PDB entry 2YNM | X-ray diffraction, 2.10 A resolution | chains A and C of the 4 polymer chains in the assembly

Chain A:
Name: Light-independent protochlorophyllide reductase iron-sulfur ATP-binding protein
From: Prochlorococcus marinus
Notes: EC 1.3.7.7, 1.18.-.-
UniProt: Q7VD39 (CHLL_PROMA); residues 1-296 here = UniProt positions 1-296
Sequence (301 residues; row label = number of the first residue in the row; numbers below 1 keep their minus sign (Gly-4 is residue -4)):
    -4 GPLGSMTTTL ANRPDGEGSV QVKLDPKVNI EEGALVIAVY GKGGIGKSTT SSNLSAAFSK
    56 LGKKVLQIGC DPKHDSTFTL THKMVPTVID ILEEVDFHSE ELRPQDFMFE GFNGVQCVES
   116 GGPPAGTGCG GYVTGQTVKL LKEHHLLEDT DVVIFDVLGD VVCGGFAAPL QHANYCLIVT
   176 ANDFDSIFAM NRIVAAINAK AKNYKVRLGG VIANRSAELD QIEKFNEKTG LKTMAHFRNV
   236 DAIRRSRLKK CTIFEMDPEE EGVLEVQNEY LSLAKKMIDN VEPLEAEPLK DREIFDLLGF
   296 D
Disordered / not traced: -4 to 28, 296
Sequence notes: expression tag (-4 to 0)
Ion coordination: Mg2+: Ser43 (together with ADP); 4Fe-4S cluster Fe: Cys124, Cys158 (shared with 2 residues of chain B)
Residues lining bound ligands:
  - ADP (adenosine-5'-diphosphate), molecule 1: Lys37, Gly38, Gly39, Ile40, Gly41, Lys42, Ser43, Thr44, Asn209, Arg210, Phe232, Arg233, Asn234, Val235, Ile238, Arg239, Arg242
  - ADP, molecule 2: Lys37, Asp178, Asp180
  - aluminium fluoride (AF3), molecule 1: Lys37, Gly38, Gly39, Lys42, Ser43, Asp66, Lys68, Leu153, Gly154
  - aluminium fluoride (AF3), molecule 2: Lys37, Gly38, Asp155
  - 4Fe-4S cluster (SF4): Cys124, Gly125, Gly126, Val157, Cys158
Curated features (UniProtKB/Swiss-Prot):
  - binding site (ATP): Gly39 to Thr44, Lys68, Asn209, Arg210
  - binding site (Mg(2+)): Ser43
  - binding site ([4Fe-4S] cluster): Cys124, Cys158
From the paper describing this entry:
  - binding site for aluminium fluoride: Lys37, Asp155
  - conformationally variable residues (loop rearrangement): Gly64 to Thr72, Met79 to Glu96, Pro118 to Gly126
  - 4Fe-4S cluster coordination: Cys124, Cys158

Chain C:
Name: Light-independent protochlorophyllide reductase subunit N
From: Prochlorococcus marinus
Notes: EC 1.3.7.7, 1.18.-.-
UniProt: Q7VD37 (CHLN_PROMA); residue numbers follow UniProt; this construct covers 1-418
Sequence (426 residues; numbered -7 to 418; the number before each row is that of its first residue; numbers below 1 keep their minus sign (Gly-7 is residue -7)):
    -7 GPLGSPEFMS GSTLLKETGP REVFCGLTSI VWLHRRMPDA FFLVVGSRTC AHLIQSAAGV
    53 MIFAEPRFGT AILEERDLAG LADAHEELDR VVKSLLKRRP EIRTLFLVGS CPSEVIKIDL
   113 SRAAERLSSQ FNGQVRILNY SGSGIETTFT QGEDGALKAL VPLMPSSQEE QLLLAGTLAN
   173 PVEDRLKTIF NRLGIQKVES FPPRESTKLP AIGPGTKVLL AQPYLTDTAR ELKDRGAEIL
   233 QAPFPLGVEG SQLWIEAAAN AFKIKKTLVD ATLEPLITRA HKALKPYVEQ LSGKKLFLLP
   293 ESQLEIPLAR FLSNECGMKL IEVGVPYLNR EMMGPELDLL PQNTRIVEGQ HVEKQLDRVR
   353 EHHPDLVVCG MGLANPLEAE GISTKWSIEM VFSPIHGIDQ ASDLAELFAR PLHRQNLLNK
   413 KTLEAV
Disordered / not traced: -7 to -6, 412-418
Sequence notes: expression tag (-7 to 0)
Ion coordination: 4Fe-4S cluster Fe: Cys17, Cys42, Cys103 (shared with 1 residue of chain D)
Residues lining bound ligands:
  - Protochlorophyllide (PMR): Phe16, Thr20, Val23, Trp24, Leu45, Ser48, Ala49, Val52, Phe141, Met363, Trp378, Ile380, Phe384
  - 4Fe-4S cluster (SF4): Cys17, Leu19, Thr41, Cys42, Leu45, Ser102, Cys103, Pro104, Gly134, Ser135, Gly136
Curated features (UniProtKB/Swiss-Prot):
  - binding site ([4Fe-4S] cluster): Cys17, Cys42, Cys103

Interface between chain A and chain C:
Residue-residue contacts (20):
  Ile84(A) - Ala71(C)  hydrophobic
  Asp85(A) - Leu73(C)
  Glu88(A) - Arg68(C)  salt bridge
  Glu88(A) - Leu73(C)
  Asp91(A) - Arg68(C)  salt bridge
  Phe92(A) - Glu67(C)
  Phe92(A) - Arg68(C)
  Pro118(A) - Leu70(C)
  Pro118(A) - Ala71(C)
  Pro119(A) - Gly72(C)
  Thr122(A) - Gly72(C)
  Gly123(A) - Asp69(C)
  Gly123(A) - Leu70(C)
  Gly123(A) - Ile108(C)
  Cys124(A) - Leu70(C)  hydrogen bond (backbone-backbone)
  Cys124(A) - Ile108(C)  hydrophobic
  Tyr127(A) - Glu67(C)  hydrogen bond
  Tyr127(A) - Leu70(C)  hydrophobic
  Val128(A) - Leu70(C)
  Val128(A) - Ala71(C)  hydrophobic
Other interface residues (no listed pair), chain A (13 interface residues in all): Gly117

Overview:
13 residues of chain A and 8 residues of chain C are in contact, with 2 hydrogen bonds and 2 salt bridges.
Polar contacts include Glu88(A)-Arg68(C), Asp91(A)-Arg68(C) and Tyr127(A)-Glu67(C). From the paper: a binding
site for aluminium fluoride at Lys37(A) and Asp155(A); 4Fe-4S cluster coordination by Cys124(A) and Cys158(A).
Here chain A is Light-independent protochlorophyllide reductase iron-sulfur ATP-binding protein and chain C is
Light-independent protochlorophyllide reductase subunit N, both from Prochlorococcus marinus. Entry 2YNM
(Structure of the ADPxAlF3-Stabilized Transition State of the Nitrogenase-like Dark-Operative
Protochlorophyllide Oxidoreductase Complex from Prochlorococcus marinus ...) was determined by X-ray
diffraction.
